Entry 8CBO (electron microscopy, 3.20 A resolution); this record covers chains A and B of the 6 polymer chains in the assembly.

# Chain A (and B)
Name: 3-hydroxyacyl-CoA dehydrogenase type-2
Source organism: Homo sapiens
Notes: EC 1.1.1.35, 1.1.1.62, 1.1.1.239, 1.1.1.178, 1.1.1.53, 1.1.1.159; chain B of this document is another copy of the same molecule, construct and numbering; everything in this record applies to it too
UniProtKB: Q99714 (HCD2_HUMAN); numbering as in UniProt (aligned over 7-261)
Chain sequence (255 residues; row label = number of the first residue in the row):
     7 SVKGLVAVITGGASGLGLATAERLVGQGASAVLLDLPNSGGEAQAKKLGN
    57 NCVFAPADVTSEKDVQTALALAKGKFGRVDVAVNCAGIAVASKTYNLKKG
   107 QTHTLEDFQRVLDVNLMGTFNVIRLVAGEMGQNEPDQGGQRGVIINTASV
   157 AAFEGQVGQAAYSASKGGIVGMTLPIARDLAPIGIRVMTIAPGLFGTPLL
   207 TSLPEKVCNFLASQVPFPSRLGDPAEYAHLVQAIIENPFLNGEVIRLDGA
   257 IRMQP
Residues lining bound ligands: NAD (nicotinamide-adenine-dinucleotide): Gly-17, Ala-19, Ser-20, Gly-21, Leu-22, Gly-23, Leu-40, Asp-41, Leu-42, Ser-45, Ala-63, Asp-64, Val-65, Thr-66, Cys-91, Ala-92, Gly-93, Ile-94, Val-120, Thr-153, Ala-154, Ser-155, Tyr-168, Lys-172, Pro-198, Gly-199, Leu-200, Phe-201, Thr-203, Pro-204, Leu-205, Leu-206
Swiss-Prot annotation at these positions:
  - active site: Tyr-168 (Proton acceptor)
  - binding site (NAD(+)): Ser-20, Leu-22, Asp-41, Asp-64, Val-65, Cys-91, Tyr-168, Lys-172, Phe-201, Thr-203
  - binding site (substrate): Ser-155
  - modified residue (N6-acetyllysine): Lys-53, Lys-69, Lys-99, Lys-105, Lys-212

# Chain A / chain B interface
Pairs across the interface (83; chain A residue first):
  Lys-99(A) / Asp-185(B)
  Thr-100(A) / Ile-182(B)
  Thr-100(A) / Asp-185(B)  hydrogen bond
  Tyr-101(A) / Ala-133(B)  hydrophobic
  Tyr-101(A) / Gly-134(B)
  Tyr-101(A) / Gln-138(B)  hydrogen bond
  Tyr-101(A) / Leu-186(B)  hydrophobic
  Tyr-101(A) / Ile-189(B)  hydrophobic
  Leu-103(A) / Gly-137(B)
  Leu-103(A) / Gln-138(B)
  Leu-103(A) / Arg-147(B)
  Leu-103(A) / Ile-189(B)  hydrophobic
  Thr-108(A) / Arg-130(B)
  His-109(A) / Phe-126(B)
  His-109(A) / Arg-130(B)  hydrogen bond (backbone-side chain)
  Leu-111(A) / Met-123(B)  hydrophobic
  Leu-111(A) / Arg-130(B)
  Phe-114(A) / Leu-122(B)  hydrophobic
  Phe-114(A) / Met-123(B)  hydrophobic
  Phe-114(A) / Phe-126(B)  hydrophobic
  Gln-115(A) / Asp-119(B)
  Gln-115(A) / Met-123(B)
  Leu-118(A) / Leu-122(B)  hydrophobic
  Leu-122(A) / Leu-118(B)  hydrophobic
  Met-123(A) / Leu-111(B)  hydrophobic
  Met-123(A) / Phe-114(B)  hydrophobic
  Phe-126(A) / Thr-100(B)
  Phe-126(A) / His-109(B)
  Phe-126(A) / Phe-114(B)  hydrophobic
  Phe-126(A) / Ala-166(B)  hydrophobic
  Asn-127(A) / Leu-111(B)
  Arg-130(A) / Thr-108(B)
  Arg-130(A) / His-109(B)  hydrogen bond (side chain-backbone)
  Arg-130(A) / Leu-111(B)
  Ala-133(A) / Tyr-101(B)  hydrophobic
  Gly-134(A) / Tyr-101(B)
  Gly-137(A) / Leu-103(B)
  Gln-138(A) / Tyr-101(B)  hydrogen bond
  Ala-158(A) / Gly-177(B)
  Glu-160(A) / Leu-180(B)
  Gly-161(A) / Pro-181(B)
  Gly-161(A) / Arg-184(B)  hydrogen bond (backbone-side chain)
  Gln-162(A) / Pro-181(B)
  Gln-162(A) / Arg-184(B)
  Val-163(A) / Arg-184(B)
  Val-163(A) / Asp-185(B)
  Gly-164(A) / Asp-185(B)  hydrogen bond (backbone-side chain)
  Gln-165(A) / Pro-181(B)
  Ala-166(A) / Phe-126(B)  hydrophobic
  Ala-166(A) / Met-178(B)
  Ala-166(A) / Pro-181(B)  hydrophobic
  Ala-166(A) / Ile-182(B)  hydrophobic
  Ser-169(A) / Pro-181(B)
  Ala-170(A) / Gly-174(B)
  Ala-170(A) / Met-178(B)  hydrophobic
  Gly-173(A) / Gly-173(B)
  Gly-173(A) / Gly-174(B)
  Gly-174(A) / Ala-170(B)
  Gly-174(A) / Gly-173(B)
  Gly-174(A) / Gly-174(B)
  Gly-177(A) / Ala-158(B)
  Met-178(A) / Ala-166(B)
  Met-178(A) / Ala-170(B)  hydrophobic
  Leu-180(A) / Phe-159(B)
  Pro-181(A) / Gly-161(B)
  Pro-181(A) / Gln-162(B)
  Pro-181(A) / Ala-166(B)  hydrophobic
  Pro-181(A) / Ser-169(B)
  Ile-182(A) / Thr-100(B)
  Ile-182(A) / Ala-166(B)  hydrophobic
  Arg-184(A) / Gly-161(B)  hydrogen bond (side chain-backbone)
  Arg-184(A) / Val-163(B)
  Arg-184(A) / Met-259(B)  hydrogen bond (side chain-backbone)
  Arg-184(A) / Pro-261(B)
  Asp-185(A) / Lys-99(B)
  Asp-185(A) / Thr-100(B)  hydrogen bond
  Asp-185(A) / Val-163(B)
  Asp-185(A) / Gly-164(B)  hydrogen bond (side chain-backbone)
  Ile-189(A) / Tyr-101(B)  hydrophobic
  Ile-189(A) / Leu-103(B)  hydrophobic
  Met-259(A) / Arg-184(B)
  Gln-260(A) / Arg-184(B)
  Pro-261(A) / Arg-184(B)
Other interface residues (no listed pair), chain A (50 interface residues in all): Glu-68, Ser-98, Asp-119, Ile-129, Arg-147, Ala-157, Phe-159, Leu-186
Other interface residues (no listed pair), chain B (52 interface residues in all): Thr-66, Ser-98, Thr-110, Gln-115, Asn-127, Ile-129, Ala-157, Glu-160, Gln-165, Pro-188, Gln-260

# Summary
50 residues of chain A and 52 residues of chain B are in contact, with 11 hydrogen bonds. Among the polar
pairs are Thr-100(A)/Asp-185(B), Tyr-101(A)/Gln-138(B) and His-109(A)/Arg-130(B). Bound to chain A: NAD.
Both chains are 3-hydroxyacyl-CoA dehydrogenase type-2 (Homo sapiens). Entry 8CBO (Structure of human
mitochondrial MRPP1-MRPP2 in complex with mitochondrial pre-tRNA-Ile) was determined by electron microscopy
together with 8CBK, 8CBL and 8CBM from the same study.
